6IFY - chains C and J of the 10 polymer chains in the assembly; structure by electron microscopy, 3.80 A resolution.

[Chain C]
Molecule: Type III-A CRISPR-associated protein Csm2
Source organism: Streptococcus thermophilus ND03
UniProtKB: A0A2U2M049 (A0A2U2M049_STRTR); residues 1-126 here = UniProt positions 1-126
Sequence (126 residues; each row starts with the number of its first residue):
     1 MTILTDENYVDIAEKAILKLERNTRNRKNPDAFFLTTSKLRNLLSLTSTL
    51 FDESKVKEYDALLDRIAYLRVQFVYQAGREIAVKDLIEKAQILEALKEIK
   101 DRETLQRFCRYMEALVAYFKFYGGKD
Unresolved in the structure: 1-2, 124-126
Reported in the primary citation:
  - mutagenesis - K39A, R41A: decreased catalytic activity

[Chain J]
Molecule: CTR1
Sequence (42 nucleotides; each row starts with the number of its first residue):
     1 GGUAGGAAUGGGUAAUUAUAGCGAGCUAGAAAGCCAAAGGUC
Unresolved in the structure: 1-6, 35-42

[How chain C and chain J interact]
Pairs across the interface (16; chain C residue first):
  Thr36(C) - A20(J)  hydrogen bond to the phosphate
  Thr36(C) - G21(J)  phosphate contact
  Thr37(C) - G21(J)  hydrogen bond to the phosphate
  Ser38(C) - A20(J)  phosphate contact
  Ser38(C) - G21(J)  hydrogen bond to the phosphate
  Lys39(C) - U19(J)  phosphate contact
  Lys39(C) - A20(J)  phosphate contact
  Arg41(C) - G23(J)  hydrogen bond to the base
  Asn42(C) - U19(J)  hydrogen bond to the phosphate
  Tyr75(C) - U17(J)  hydrogen bond to the sugar
  Tyr75(C) - A18(J)  hydrogen bond to the phosphate
  Gln76(C) - U19(J)  hydrogen bond to the phosphate
  Arg79(C) - U17(J)  salt bridge to the phosphate
  Arg79(C) - A18(J)  hydrogen bond to the phosphate
  Arg79(C) - U19(J)  salt bridge to the phosphate
  Lys120(C) - G23(J)  salt bridge to the phosphate
Other interface residues (no listed pair), chain C (11 interface residues in all): Glu80
Other interface residues (no listed pair), chain J (7 interface residues in all): C22

[Summary]
11 residues of chain C and 7 residues of chain J are in contact, with 9 hydrogen bonds and 3 salt bridges.
Polar pairs include Arg41(C)-G23(J), Tyr75(C)-U17(J) and Thr36(C)-A20(J). The paper reports that K39A and R41A
of chain C reduce catalytic activity.
Here chain C is Type III-A CRISPR-associated protein Csm2 (Streptococcus thermophilus ND03) and chain J is
CTR1. Entry 6IFY (Type III-A Csm complex, Cryo-EM structure of Csm-CTR1) was determined by electron microscopy
together with 6IFK, 6IFL, 6IFN, 6IFR, 6IFU, 6IFZ and 6IG0 from the same study.
